PDB entry 9CHI | X-ray diffraction, 2.20 A resolution | chains A and B of the 4 polymer chains in the assembly

# Chain A
Protein: Alpha-N-methyltransferase
Organism: Shewanella oneidensis MR-1
UniProt: Q8EGW3 (Q8EGW3_SHEON); residues 2-263 here = UniProt positions 2-263
Chain sequence (262 residues; row label = number of the first residue in the row):
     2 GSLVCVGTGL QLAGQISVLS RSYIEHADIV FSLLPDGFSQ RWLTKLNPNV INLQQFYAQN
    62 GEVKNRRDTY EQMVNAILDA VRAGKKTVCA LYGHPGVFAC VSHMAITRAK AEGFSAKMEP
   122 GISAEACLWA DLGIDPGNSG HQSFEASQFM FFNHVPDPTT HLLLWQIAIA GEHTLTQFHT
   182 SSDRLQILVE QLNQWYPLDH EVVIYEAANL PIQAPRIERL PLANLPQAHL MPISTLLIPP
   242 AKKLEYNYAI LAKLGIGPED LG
Ligand contacts: S-adenosylhomocysteine (SAH): L11, Y93, G94, H95, V98, F99, A100, S124, A125, W166, Q167, Y206, E207, A208, N210, P233, I234, S235, T236

# Chain B
Protein: SonA
Organism: Shewanella oneidensis MR-1
UniProt: Q8EGW2 (Q8EGW2_SHEON); residue numbers follow UniProt; this construct covers 3-70
Chain sequence (68 residues; row label = number of the first residue in the row):
     3 GLSDFFTQLG QDAQLMEDYK QNPEAVMRAH GLTDEQINAV MTGDMEKLKT LSGDSSYQSA
    63 LVISHGNG
Not modelled in the structure: 57-61
Modified positions: I65 (N-methyl-isoleucine; IML)
Differences from the reference sequence: engineered mutation A62 (Tyr in Q8EGW2)
Ligand contacts: S-adenosylhomocysteine (SAH): L63, I65, S66

# Interface between chain A and chain B
Residue-residue contacts (67):
  L13(A) with F8(B), hydrophobic; T9(B); G12(B)
  A14(A) with T9(B); Q13(B)
  G15(A) with G12(B)
  L34(A) with A62(B); I65(B)
  L35(A) with L63(B)
  P36(A) with L63(B), hydrophobic
  F39(A) with L4(B), hydrophobic; S5(B); F8(B), hydrophobic; L50(B); S54(B)
  R42(A) with S5(B), hydrogen bond; S54(B), hydrogen bond; D56(B), salt bridge
  W43(A) with T9(B)
  Q55(A) with A62(B), hydrogen bond (side chain-backbone)
  Y58(A) with A62(B); V64(B), hydrogen bond (side chain-backbone); I65(B)
  R67(A) with V64(B); S66(B), hydrogen bond (side chain-backbone); H67(B)
  R68(A) with H67(B); G70(B), hydrogen bond (side chain-backbone)
  Y71(A) with V64(B), hydrogen bond (side chain-backbone); I65(B); S66(B), hydrogen bond (side chain-backbone)
  Y93(A) with L63(B), hydrogen bond (side chain-backbone); I65(B)
  F99(A) with I65(B); S66(B), hydrogen bond (backbone-side chain)
  A100(A) with I65(B)
  C101(A) with I65(B), hydrogen bond (backbone-backbone)
  V102(A) with I65(B)
  E146(A) with G68(B)
  S148(A) with G68(B)
  Q149(A) with G68(B)
  F152(A) with G68(B); N69(B)
  F153(A) with G68(B); N69(B); G70(B)
  Q167(A) with V64(B); I65(B); S66(B), hydrogen bond
  I170(A) with V64(B), hydrophobic
  H174(A) with N69(B), hydrogen bond (backbone-side chain)
  L176(A) with H67(B); N69(B)
  F179(A) with A62(B), hydrophobic; V64(B), hydrophobic
  P212(A) with F8(B); L11(B), hydrophobic; G12(B); M18(B), hydrophobic
  I213(A) with F8(B), hydrophobic; L11(B), hydrophobic; Y21(B); V42(B), hydrophobic; M47(B), hydrophobic; L50(B), hydrophobic
  Q214(A) with M47(B)
  I234(A) with L63(B), hydrophobic
Interface residues without a listed pair, chain A (37 interface residues in all): R22, D37, K46, L211
Interface residues without a listed pair, chain B (25 interface residues in all): D6, K51

# Summary
Chain A and chain B form an interface of 37 and 25 residues respectively; the contacts include 13 hydrogen
bonds and 1 salt bridge. Polar contacts include R42(A)-D56(B), R42(A)-S5(B) and R42(A)-S54(B).
S-adenosylhomocysteine is bound between chain A and chain B.
Chain A is Alpha-N-methyltransferase and chain B is SonA, both from Shewanella oneidensis MR-1; the structure,
Structure of the alpha-N-methyltransferase (SonM) and RiPP precursor (SonA-Y62A) heteromeric complex (bound to
SAH - structure ..., was determined by X-ray diffraction, deposited together with 9CGW, 9CH0, 9CH1, 9CH2,
9CH3, 9CH5, 9CH7 and 9CHK.
